PDB entry 6UF6 | X-ray diffraction, 2.20 A resolution | chain A

[Chain A]
Molecule: Polyisoprenyl-teichoic acid--peptidoglycan teichoic acid transferase TagU
Source organism: Bacillus subtilis (strain 168)
Notes: EC 2.7.8.-
Reference sequence: Q02115 (TAGU_BACSU); residue numbers follow UniProt; this construct covers 62-306
Chain sequence (267 residues; each row starts with the number of its first residue):
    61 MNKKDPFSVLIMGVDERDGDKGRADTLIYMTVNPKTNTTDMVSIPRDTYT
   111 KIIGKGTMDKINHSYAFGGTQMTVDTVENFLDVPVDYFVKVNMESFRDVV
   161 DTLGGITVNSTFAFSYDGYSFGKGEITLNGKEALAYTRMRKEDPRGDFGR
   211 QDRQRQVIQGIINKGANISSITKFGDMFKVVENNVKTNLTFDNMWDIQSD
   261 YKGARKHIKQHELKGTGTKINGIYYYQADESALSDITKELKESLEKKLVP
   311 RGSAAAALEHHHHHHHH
Not modelled in the structure: 61-63, 76-82, 260-266, 281-282, 311-327
Sequence notes: initiating methionine (61); expression tag (307-327)
Modified positions: Mse61 (selenomethionine); Mse72, Mse90, Mse101, Mse118, Mse132, Mse153, Mse199, Mse237, Mse254 (selenomethionine; parent Met)
Swiss-Prot annotation at these positions:
  - mutagenesis: Asp75 (D75A: Does not complement the tagTUV deletion mutant), Arg83 (R83A: Does not complement the tagTUV deletion mutant), Asp85 (D85A: Does not complement the tagTUV deletion mutant), Thr86 (T86F: Does not complement the tagTUV deletion mutant), Thr197 (T197F: Does not complement the tagTUV deletion mutant)

[Overview]
Curated annotation (UniProt) lists 5 mutagenesis sites.
Chain A is Polyisoprenyl-teichoic acid--peptidoglycan teichoic acid transferase TagU (Bacillus subtilis
(strain 168)); the structure, Crystal structure of B. subtilis TagU, was determined by X-ray diffraction
together with 6UEX, 6UF3 and 6UF5 from the same study.
